Entry 6D73 (electron microscopy, 3.80 A resolution); this record covers chains A and D of the 4 polymer chains in the assembly.

[Chain A (and D)]
Name: Transient receptor potential cation channel, subfamily M
Organism: Danio rerio
Notes: chain D of this document is another copy of the same molecule, construct and numbering; everything in this record applies to it too
Chain sequence (1466 residues; each row starts with the number of its first residue; note: 39 numbers in that range are skipped by the numbering (no residue carries them; nothing is unmodelled there); numbering starts at 0; X marks 22 residues of unknown identity (built as UNK)):
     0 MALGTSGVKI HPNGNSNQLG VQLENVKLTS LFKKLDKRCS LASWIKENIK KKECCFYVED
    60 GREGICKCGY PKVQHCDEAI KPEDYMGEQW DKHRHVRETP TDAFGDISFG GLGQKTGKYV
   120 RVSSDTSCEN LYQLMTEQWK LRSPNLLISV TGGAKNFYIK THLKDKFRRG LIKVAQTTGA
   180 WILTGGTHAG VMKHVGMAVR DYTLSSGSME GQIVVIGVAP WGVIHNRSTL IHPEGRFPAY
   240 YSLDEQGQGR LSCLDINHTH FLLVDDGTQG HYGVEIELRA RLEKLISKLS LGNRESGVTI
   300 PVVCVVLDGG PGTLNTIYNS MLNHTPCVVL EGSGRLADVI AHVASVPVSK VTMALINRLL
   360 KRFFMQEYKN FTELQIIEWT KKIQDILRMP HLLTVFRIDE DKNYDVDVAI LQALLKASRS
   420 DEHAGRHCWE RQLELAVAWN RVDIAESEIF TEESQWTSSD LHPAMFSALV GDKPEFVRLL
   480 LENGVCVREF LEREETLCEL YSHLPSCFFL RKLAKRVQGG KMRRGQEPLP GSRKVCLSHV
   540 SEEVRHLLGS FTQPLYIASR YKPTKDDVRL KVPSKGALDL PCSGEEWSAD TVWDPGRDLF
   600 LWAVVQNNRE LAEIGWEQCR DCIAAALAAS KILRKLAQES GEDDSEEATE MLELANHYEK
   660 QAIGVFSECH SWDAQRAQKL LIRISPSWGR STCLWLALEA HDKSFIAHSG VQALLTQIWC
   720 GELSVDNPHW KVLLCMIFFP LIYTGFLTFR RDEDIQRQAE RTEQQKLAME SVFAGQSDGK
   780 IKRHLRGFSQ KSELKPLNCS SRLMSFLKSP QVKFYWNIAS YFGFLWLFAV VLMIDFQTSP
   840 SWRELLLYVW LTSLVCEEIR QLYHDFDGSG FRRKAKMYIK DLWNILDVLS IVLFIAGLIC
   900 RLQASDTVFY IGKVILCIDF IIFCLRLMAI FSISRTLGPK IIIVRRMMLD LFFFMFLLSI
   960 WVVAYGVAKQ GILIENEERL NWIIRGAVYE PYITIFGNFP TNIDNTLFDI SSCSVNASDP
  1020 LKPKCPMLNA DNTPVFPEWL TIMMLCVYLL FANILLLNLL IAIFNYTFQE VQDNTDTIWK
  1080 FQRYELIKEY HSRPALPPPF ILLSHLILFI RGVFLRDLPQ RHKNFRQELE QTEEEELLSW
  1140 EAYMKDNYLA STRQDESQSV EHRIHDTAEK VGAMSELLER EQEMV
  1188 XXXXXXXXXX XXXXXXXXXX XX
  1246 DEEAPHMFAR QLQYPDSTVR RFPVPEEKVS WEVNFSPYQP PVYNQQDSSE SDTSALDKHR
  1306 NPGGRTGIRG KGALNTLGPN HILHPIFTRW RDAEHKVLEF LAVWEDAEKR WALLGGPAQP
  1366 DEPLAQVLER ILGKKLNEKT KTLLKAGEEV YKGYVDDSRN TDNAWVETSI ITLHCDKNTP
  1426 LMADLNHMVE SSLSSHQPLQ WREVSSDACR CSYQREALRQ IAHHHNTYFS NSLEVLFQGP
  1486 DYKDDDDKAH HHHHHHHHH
Disordered / not traced: 0-39, 53-88, 518-534, 562-588, 764-797, 1115-1119, 1291-1302, 1338-1340, 1350-1354, 1364-1368, 1384-1391, 1425-1426, 1436-1443, 1468-1504 (chain D: 0-39, 53-87, 292-295, 518-525, 561-588, 766-796, 865-868, 1115-1119, 1246, 1293-1302, 1367-1368, 1382-1385, 1420-1423, 1471-1504)
Disulfides: C303-C326, C1012-C1024
Ion coordination: Ca2+: E857, Q860, N883

[Interface between chain A and chain D]
Pairs across the interface (71; chain A residue first):
  G109(A) with V484(D); C485(D); Q617(D)
  G110(A) with L480(D); V484(D)
  L111(A) with L480(D), hydrogen bond (backbone-backbone); Q617(D)
  G112(A) with L480(D); E481(D)
  M196(A) with E451(D)
  M208(A) with Q1153(D)
  R235(A) with E1134(D)
  P237(A) with R619(D)
  Y239(A) with R487(D), hydrogen bond; R619(D), hydrogen bond
  N369(A) with H1340(D)
  D642(A) with A673(D)
  S644(A) with H669(D)
  F952(A) with F930(D)
  F955(A) with F821(D), hydrophobic; F930(D), hydrophobic
  L956(A) with S931(D)
  I959(A) with C923(D), hydrogen bond (backbone-side chain); M927(D)
  W960(A) with L924(D), hydrophobic
  A963(A) with F919(D), hydrophobic; I920(D); C923(D), hydrophobic
  V966(A) with A828(D), hydrophobic; L831(D); M832(D), hydrophobic; F919(D), hydrophobic
  A967(A) with C916(D); I920(D), hydrophobic
  Q969(A) with M832(D)
  G970(A) with L831(D); C916(D)
  I971(A) with Y909(D), hydrogen bond (backbone-side chain); V913(D), hydrophobic; C916(D)
  N975(A) with M832(D); I833(D), hydrogen bond (side chain-backbone); Q836(D)
  E976(A) with I833(D)
  I982(A) with M832(D), hydrophobic; I833(D), hydrophobic
  A986(A) with M832(D), hydrophobic
  T1000(A) with N997(D)
  M1026(A) with Y909(D), hydrophobic
  F1035(A) with Y909(D)
  L1056(A) with F1063(D), hydrophobic; T1066(D)
  N1057(A) with T1066(D); V1070(D)
  I1060(A) with F1063(D), hydrophobic; F1067(D), hydrophobic; V1070(D), hydrophobic
  E1160(A) with V1159(D)
  I1163(A) with I1163(D), hydrophobic
  H1164(A) with R1162(D), hydrogen bond
  A1167(A) with R1162(D); T1166(D)
  V1170(A) with K1169(D); V1170(D), hydrophobic
  G1171(A) with K1169(D)
  M1173(A) with M1173(D)
  S1174(A) with M1173(D)
  L1177(A) with M1173(D), hydrophobic; L1176(D), hydrophobic
  Q1181(A) with L1176(D); E1180(D)
Other interface residues (no listed pair), chain A (58 interface residues in all): L40, K114, R199, S205, S207, L242, E645, Y964, E974, E977, F998, F1050, T1166, E1178, E1180
Other interface residues (no listed pair), chain D (54 interface residues in all): T456, V486, S670, L926, G996, W1078, E1135, S1138, D1145, A1149, L1177

[In short]
58 residues of chain A face 54 of chain D across their interface; the contacts include 7 hydrogen bonds. Polar
pairs include Y239(A)-R487(D), Y239(A)-R619(D) and I959(A)-C923(D). E857(A), Q860(A) and N883(A) form the Ca2+
site.
Both chains are Transient receptor potential cation channel, subfamily M (Danio rerio). Entry 6D73 (Cryo-EM
structure of the zebrafish TRPM2 channel in the presence of Ca2+) was determined by electron microscopy
together with 6PKV, 6PKW and 6PKX from the same study.
